Entry 3ZX2 (X-ray diffraction, 1.81 A resolution); this record covers chains A and B.

== Chain A (and B) ==
Name: Ectonucleoside triphosphate diphosphohydrolase 1
From: Rattus norvegicus
Notes: EC 3.6.1.5; fragment: ectodomain, residues 38-189, 206-477; chain B of this document is another copy of the same molecule, construct and numbering; everything in this record applies to it too
Reference sequence: P97687 (ENTP1_RAT); residue numbers follow UniProt; this construct covers 38-189, 207-477
Sequence (452 residues; numbered 15 to 477; 11 numbers in that range are skipped by the numbering (no residue carries them; nothing is unmodelled there); the number before each row is that of its first residue):
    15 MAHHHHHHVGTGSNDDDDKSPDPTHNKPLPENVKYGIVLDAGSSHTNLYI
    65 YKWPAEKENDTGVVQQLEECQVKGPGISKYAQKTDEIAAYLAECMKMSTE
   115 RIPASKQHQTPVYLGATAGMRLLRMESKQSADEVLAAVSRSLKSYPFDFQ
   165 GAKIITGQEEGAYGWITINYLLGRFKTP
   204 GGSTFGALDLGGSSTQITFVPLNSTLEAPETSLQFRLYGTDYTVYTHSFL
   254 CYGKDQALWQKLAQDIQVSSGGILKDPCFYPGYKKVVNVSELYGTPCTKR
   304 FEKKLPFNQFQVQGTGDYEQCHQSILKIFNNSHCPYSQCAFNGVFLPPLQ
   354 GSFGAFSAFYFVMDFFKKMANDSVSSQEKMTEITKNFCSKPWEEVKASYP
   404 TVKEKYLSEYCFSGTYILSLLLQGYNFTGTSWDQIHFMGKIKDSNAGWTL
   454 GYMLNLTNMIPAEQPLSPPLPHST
Unresolved in the structure: 15-45, 74-76, 191-192, 204, 374-377, 463-477 (chain B: 15-45, 69-75, 191-192, 204, 466-477)
Construct notes: expression tag (15-37); linker (190-192, 204-206); conflict Ile-331 (Phe in P97687)
Swiss-Prot annotation at these positions:
  - active site: Glu-174 (Proton acceptor)
  - glycosylation (N-linked (GlcNAc...) asparagine): Asn-73, Asn-226, Asn-291, Asn-333, Asn-374, Asn-429, Asn-458
Disulfide bonds: Cys-84/Cys-108, Cys-254/Cys-300, Cys-281/Cys-324, Cys-337/Cys-342, Cys-391/Cys-414
Residues lining bound ligands: decavanadate (DVT): Lys-87, Lys-406, Glu-407, Lys-408

== Interface between chain A and chain B ==
Pairs across the interface (34; chain A residue first):
  Arg-138(A) with Glu-230(B), salt bridge; Pro-338(B), hydrogen bond (side chain-backbone); Tyr-339(B)
  Lys-142(A) with Asn-226(B); Glu-230(B), salt bridge
  Lys-167(A) with Thr-228(B); Pro-232(B)
  Thr-170(A) with Glu-230(B); Ala-231(B); Glu-233(B); Tyr-339(B)
  Glu-173(A) with Glu-233(B)
  Asn-226(A) with Lys-302(B), hydrogen bond
  Thr-228(A) with Met-139(B); Lys-302(B)
  Leu-229(A) with Leu-136(B), hydrophobic; Met-139(B), hydrophobic; Leu-253(B), hydrophobic; Cys-254(B), hydrophobic; Pro-299(B), hydrophobic
  Glu-230(A) with Lys-302(B), salt bridge; Arg-303(B)
  Glu-233(A) with His-250(B), salt bridge; Phe-252(B); Asn-345(B); Val-347(B)
  Pro-338(A) with Arg-303(B), hydrogen bond (backbone-side chain); Phe-304(B); Asn-333(B)
  Tyr-339(A) with Arg-303(B); Asn-333(B), hydrogen bond
  Ser-340(A) with Lys-302(B); Arg-303(B)
  Asn-345(A) with His-336(B)
Interface residues without a listed pair, chain A (22 interface residues in all): Arg-135, Met-139, Asp-146, Ile-168, Ser-227, Leu-236, Leu-253, Val-347
Interface residues without a listed pair, chain B (26 interface residues in all): Leu-229, Ser-251, Cys-337, Ser-340

== In short ==
Chain A and chain B form an interface of 22 and 26 residues respectively; the contacts include 4 hydrogen
bonds and 4 salt bridges. Polar contacts include Arg-138(A)/Glu-230(B), Lys-142(A)/Glu-230(B) and
Glu-230(A)/Lys-302(B). Ligands of chain A: decavanadate. UniProt lists active-site residue Glu-174(A) on chain
A.
Chain A and chain B are both Ectonucleoside triphosphate diphosphohydrolase 1 (Rattus norvegicus); the
structure, NTPDase1 in complex with Decavanadate, was determined by X-ray diffraction, deposited together with
3ZX0 and 3ZX3.
